Entry 8BNW (X-ray diffraction, 2.13 A resolution); this record covers chain A.

== Chain A ==
Molecule: ABC transporter
Organism: Parageobacillus thermoglucosidasius
Reference sequence: A0A1Y3Q1V3 (A0A1Y3Q1V3_PARTM); residues 1-297 here correspond to UniProt positions 22-318 (UniProt number = residue number + 21)
Amino-acid sequence (297 residues; row label = number of the first residue in the row):
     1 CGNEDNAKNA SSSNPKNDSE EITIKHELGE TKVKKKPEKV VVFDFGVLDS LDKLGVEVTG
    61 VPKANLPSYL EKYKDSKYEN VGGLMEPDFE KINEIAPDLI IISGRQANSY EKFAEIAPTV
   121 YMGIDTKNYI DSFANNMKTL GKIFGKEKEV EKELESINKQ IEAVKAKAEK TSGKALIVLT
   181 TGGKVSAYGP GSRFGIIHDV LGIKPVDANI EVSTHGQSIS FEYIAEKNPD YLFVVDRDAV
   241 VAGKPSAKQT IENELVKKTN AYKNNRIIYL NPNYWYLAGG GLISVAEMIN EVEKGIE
Disordered / not traced: 1-19
Metal / ion sites: Ni2+ site 1: Leu-54, Glu-111, Lys-146, Glu-149; Ni2+ site 2: Asp-88 (together with sulfate ion); Ni2+ site 3: Glu-90, Glu-94 (together with sulfate ion); Ni2+ site 4: Glu-151, Glu-155; Ni2+ site 5: Glu-211, Lys-294, Glu-297
What the authors report for this chain:
  - Ni2+ coordination: Asp-88, Glu-94, Glu-151

== Summary ==
Leu-54, Glu-111, Lys-146 and Glu-149 coordinate Ni2+ site 1. Glu-90 and Glu-94 form the Ni2+ site 3. The paper
reports Ni2+ coordination by Asp-88, Glu-94 and Glu-151.
Chain A is ABC transporter (Parageobacillus thermoglucosidasius); the structure, X-ray structure of the CeuE
Homologue from Parageobacillus thermoglucosidasius - apo form, was determined by X-ray diffraction (same
publication as 8B7X, 8BAW, 8BAX, 8BF6 and 8BJ9).
